3NZW - chains H and I of the 30 polymer chains in the assembly; structure by X-ray diffraction, 2.50 A resolution.

Chain H:
Molecule: Proteasome component PUP1
Source organism: Saccharomyces cerevisiae
Notes: EC 3.4.25.1
Reference sequence: P25043 (PSB7_YEAST); the construct lacks a stretch of the UniProt sequence and is renumbered around it, so the offset changes along the chain: -28 to 91 = UniProt 1-120; 93-105 = UniProt 121-133; 106-187 = UniProt 135-216; 189-233 = UniProt 217-261
Amino-acid sequence (261 residues; each row starts with the number of its first residue; note: 2 numbers in that range are skipped by the numbering (no residue carries them; nothing is unmodelled there); numbers below 1 keep their minus sign (Met-28 is residue -28)):
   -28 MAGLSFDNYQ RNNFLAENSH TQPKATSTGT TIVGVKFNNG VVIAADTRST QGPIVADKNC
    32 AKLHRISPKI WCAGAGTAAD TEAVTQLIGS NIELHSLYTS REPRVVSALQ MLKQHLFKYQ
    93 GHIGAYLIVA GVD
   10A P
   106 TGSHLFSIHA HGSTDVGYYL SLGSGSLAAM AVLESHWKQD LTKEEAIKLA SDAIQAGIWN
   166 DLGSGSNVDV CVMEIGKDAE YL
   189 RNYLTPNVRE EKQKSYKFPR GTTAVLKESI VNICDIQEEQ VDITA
Unresolved in the structure: -28 to 0, 224-233
UniProt features mapped onto this chain:
  - active site: Thr1 (Nucleophile)

Chain I:
Molecule: Proteasome component PUP3
Source organism: Saccharomyces cerevisiae
Notes: EC 3.4.25.1
Reference sequence: P25451 (PSB3_YEAST); the construct lacks a stretch of the UniProt sequence and is renumbered around it, so the offset changes along the chain: -9 to -1 = UniProt 1-9; 1-36 = UniProt 10-45; 38-105 = UniProt 46-113; 106-122 = UniProt 117-133; 2 more segments
Amino-acid sequence (205 residues; row label = number of the first residue in the row; note: 3 numbers in that range are skipped by the numbering (no residue carries them; nothing is unmodelled there); a row labelled like 10A-10C holds insertion residues (10A, then the next letters in order); numbers below 1 keep their minus sign (Met-9 is residue -9)):
    -9 MSDPSSING
     1 GIVVAMTGKD CVAIACDLRL GSQSLGVSNK FEKIFH
    38 YGHVFLGITG LATDVTTLNE MFRYKTNLYK LKEERAIEPE TFTQLVSSSL YERRFGPYFV
    98 GPVVAGIN
10A-10C SKS
   106 GKPFIAGFDL IGCIDEA
   12A K
   123 DFIVSGTASD QLFGMCESLY EPNLEPEDLF ETISQALLNA ADRDALSGWG AVVYIIK
   181 KDEVVKRYLK MRQD
Unresolved in the structure: -9
UniProt features mapped onto this chain:
  - modified residue: Ser22 (Phosphoserine)
  - cross-link: Lys62 (Glycyl lysine isopeptide (Lys-Gly) (interchain with G-Cter in ubiquitin))

How chain H and chain I interact:
Pairs across the interface - 63 pairs, chain H then chain I:
  Ile25(H) - Asp132(I)
  Ile25(H) - Phe135(I)  hydrophobic
  Ala27(H) - Asp120(I)
  Ala27(H) - Phe135(I)  hydrophobic
  Asp28(H) - Asp120(I)
  Lys29(H) - Glu139(I)  salt bridge
  Thr48(H) - Ile116(I)
  Ala49(H) - Cys118(I)  hydrophobic
  Ala50(H) - Tyr88(I)
  Ala50(H) - Ile116(I)  hydrophobic
  Ala50(H) - Cys118(I)
  Asp51(H) - Tyr88(I)  hydrogen bond
  Asp51(H) - Arg91(I)  salt bridge
  Ala54(H) - Tyr88(I)
  Tyr90(H) - Phe92(I)  hydrophobic
  His94(H) - Arg91(I)  hydrogen bond (backbone-side chain)
  His94(H) - Phe92(I)
  Arg197(H) - Glu139(I)  salt bridge
  Lys200(H) - Glu139(I)
  Lys200(H) - Ser140(I)
  Lys200(H) - Tyr142(I)  hydrogen bond (side chain-backbone)
  Ser203(H) - Glu143(I)  hydrogen bond
  Tyr204(H) - Ser140(I)
  Tyr204(H) - Leu141(I)  hydrophobic
  Lys205(H) - Glu143(I)
  Lys205(H) - Asp150(I)  salt bridge
  Phe206(H) - Leu141(I)  hydrophobic
  Phe206(H) - Glu153(I)
  Phe206(H) - Gln157(I)
  Arg208(H) - Glu149(I)  salt bridge
  Arg208(H) - Asp150(I)  salt bridge
  Arg208(H) - Glu153(I)
  Gly209(H) - Glu153(I)  hydrogen bond (backbone-side chain)
  Thr210(H) - Glu153(I)
  Thr211(H) - Glu153(I)  hydrogen bond
  Thr211(H) - Ser156(I)
  Thr211(H) - Gln157(I)  hydrogen bond
  Thr211(H) - Leu189(I)
  Ala212(H) - Leu189(I)
  Ala212(H) - Lys190(I)  hydrogen bond (backbone-backbone)
  Val213(H) - Phe152(I)  hydrophobic
  Val213(H) - Tyr188(I)
  Leu214(H) - Tyr188(I)  hydrogen bond (backbone-backbone)
  Leu214(H) - Leu189(I)
  Leu214(H) - Lys190(I)
  Lys215(H) - Arg187(I)
  Lys215(H) - Tyr188(I)  hydrogen bond (backbone-backbone)
  Glu216(H) - Val185(I)
  Glu216(H) - Lys186(I)
  Glu216(H) - Arg187(I)  salt bridge
  Ser217(H) - Val185(I)
  Ser217(H) - Lys186(I)  hydrogen bond (backbone-backbone)
  Ile218(H) - Val184(I)
  Val219(H) - His36(I)
  Val219(H) - Tyr176(I)  hydrophobic
  Val219(H) - Val184(I)  hydrogen bond (backbone-backbone)
  Val219(H) - Lys186(I)
  Asn220(H) - His36(I)
  Ile221(H) - Gly39(I)
  Ile221(H) - His40(I)
  Ile221(H) - Phe42(I)  hydrophobic
  Ile221(H) - Val184(I)  hydrophobic
  Asp223(H) - Lys67(I)  salt bridge
Interface residues without a listed pair, chain H (36 interface residues in all): Gln22, Val26, Ile95, Pro207
Interface residues without a listed pair, chain I (37 interface residues in all): Asp114, Glu121, Glu147, Thr154, Leu160

Summary:
36 residues of chain H and 37 residues of chain I are in contact, with 12 hydrogen bonds and 8 salt bridges.
Among the polar pairs are Lys29(H)-Glu139(I), Asp51(H)-Arg91(I) and Arg197(H)-Glu139(I). UniProt lists
active-site residue Thr1(H) on chain H.
Chain H is Proteasome component PUP1 and chain I is Proteasome component PUP3, both from Saccharomyces
cerevisiae; the structure, Crystal structure of the yeast 20S proteasome in complex with 2b, was determined by
X-ray diffraction (same publication as 3NZJ and 3NZX).
